PDB entry 6V93 | electron microscopy, 3.10 A resolution | chains A and E of the 7 polymer chains in the assembly

== Chain A ==
Protein: DNA polymerase zeta catalytic subunit
From: Saccharomyces cerevisiae (strain ATCC 204508 / S288c)
Notes: EC 2.7.7.7
Reference sequence: P14284 (DPOZ_YEAST); numbering as in UniProt (aligned over 1-1504)
Amino-acid sequence (1538 residues; numbered -33 to 1504; the number before each row is that of its first residue; numbers below 1 keep their minus sign (Met-33 is residue -33)):
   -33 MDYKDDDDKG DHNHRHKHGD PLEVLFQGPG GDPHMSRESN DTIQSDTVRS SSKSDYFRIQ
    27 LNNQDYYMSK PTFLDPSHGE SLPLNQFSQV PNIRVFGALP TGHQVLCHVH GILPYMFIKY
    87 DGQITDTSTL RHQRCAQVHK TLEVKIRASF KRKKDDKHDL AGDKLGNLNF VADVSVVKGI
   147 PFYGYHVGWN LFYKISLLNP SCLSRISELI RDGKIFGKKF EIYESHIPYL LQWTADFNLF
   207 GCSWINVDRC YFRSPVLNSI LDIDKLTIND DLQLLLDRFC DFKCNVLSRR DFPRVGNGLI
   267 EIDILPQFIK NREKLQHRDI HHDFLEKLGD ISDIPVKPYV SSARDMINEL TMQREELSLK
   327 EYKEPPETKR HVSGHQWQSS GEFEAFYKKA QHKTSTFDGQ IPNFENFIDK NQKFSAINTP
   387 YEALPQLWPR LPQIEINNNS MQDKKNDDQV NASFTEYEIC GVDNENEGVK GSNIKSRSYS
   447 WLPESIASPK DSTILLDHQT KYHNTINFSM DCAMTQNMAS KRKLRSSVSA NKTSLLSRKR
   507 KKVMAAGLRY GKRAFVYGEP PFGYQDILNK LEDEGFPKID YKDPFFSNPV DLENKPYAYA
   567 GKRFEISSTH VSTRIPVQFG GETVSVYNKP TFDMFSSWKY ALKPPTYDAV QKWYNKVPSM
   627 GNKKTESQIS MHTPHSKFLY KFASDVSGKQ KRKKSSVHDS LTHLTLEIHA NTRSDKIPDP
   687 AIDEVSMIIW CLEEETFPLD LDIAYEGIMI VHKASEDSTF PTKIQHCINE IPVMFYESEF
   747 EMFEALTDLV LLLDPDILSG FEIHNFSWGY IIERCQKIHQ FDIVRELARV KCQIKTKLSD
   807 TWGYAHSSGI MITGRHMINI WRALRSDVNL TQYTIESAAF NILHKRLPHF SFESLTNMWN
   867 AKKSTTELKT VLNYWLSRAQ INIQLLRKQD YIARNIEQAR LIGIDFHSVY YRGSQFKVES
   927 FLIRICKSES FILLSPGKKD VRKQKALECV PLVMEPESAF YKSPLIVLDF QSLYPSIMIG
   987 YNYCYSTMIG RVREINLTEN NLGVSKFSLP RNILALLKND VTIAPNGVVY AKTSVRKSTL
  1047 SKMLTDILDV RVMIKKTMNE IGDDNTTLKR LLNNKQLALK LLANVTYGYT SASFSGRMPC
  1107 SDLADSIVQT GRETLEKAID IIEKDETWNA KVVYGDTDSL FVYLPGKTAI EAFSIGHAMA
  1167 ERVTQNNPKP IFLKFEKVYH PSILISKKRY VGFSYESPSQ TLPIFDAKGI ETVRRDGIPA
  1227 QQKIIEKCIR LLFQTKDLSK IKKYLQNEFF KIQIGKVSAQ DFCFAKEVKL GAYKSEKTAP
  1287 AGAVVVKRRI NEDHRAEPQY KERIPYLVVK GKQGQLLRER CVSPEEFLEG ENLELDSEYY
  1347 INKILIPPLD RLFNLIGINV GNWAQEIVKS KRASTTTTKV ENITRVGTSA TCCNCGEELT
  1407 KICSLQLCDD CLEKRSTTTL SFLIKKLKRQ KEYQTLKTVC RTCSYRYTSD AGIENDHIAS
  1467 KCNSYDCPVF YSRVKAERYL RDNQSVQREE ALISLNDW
Not modelled in the structure: -33 to 19, 118-129, 295-301, 363-364, 401-511, 625-661, 721-722, 799-804, 1373-1418, 1502-1504
Construct notes: initiating methionine (-33); expression tag (-32 to 0)
Curated features (UniProtKB/Swiss-Prot):
  - zinc finger: Cys1398 to Cys1417 (CysA-type)
  - motif: Cys1446 to Cys1473 (CysB motif)
  - binding site (Zn(2+)): Cys1398, Cys1401, Cys1414, Cys1417
  - binding site ([4Fe-4S] cluster): Cys1446, Cys1449, Cys1468, Cys1473
Bound ions: Ca2+ site 1: Asp975, Phe976, Asp1144 (together with 2'-deoxycytidine-5'-triphosphate); Ca2+ site 2: Asp1144, Ser1145; 4Fe-4S cluster Fe: Cys1446, Cys1449, Cys1468, Cys1473
Small-molecule neighbours:
  - 2'-deoxycytidine-5'-triphosphate (DCP): Asp975, Phe976, Gln977, Ser978, Leu979, Tyr980, Pro981, Arg1057, Lys1086, Leu1087, Asn1090, Tyr1093, Asp1144
  - 4Fe-4S cluster (SF4): Arg852, Leu853, Pro854, Cys1446, Cys1449, Cys1468, Ser1470, Cys1473, Val1475, Phe1476, Arg1479
Reported in the primary citation:
  - catalytic residues: Asp975, Asp1144
  - binding site for the 30-nt DNA strand: Leu1087, Asn1090, Val1091, Tyr1093, Gly1094
  - binding site for 2'-deoxycytidine-5'-triphosphate: Tyr980

== Chain E ==
Protein: DNA polymerase zeta processivity subunit
From: Saccharomyces cerevisiae (strain ATCC 204508 / S288c)
Reference sequence: P38927 (REV7_YEAST); residues 1-245 here = UniProt positions 1-245
Amino-acid sequence (245 residues; numbered 1 to 245; the number before each row is that of its first residue):
     1 MNRWVEKWLR VYLKCYINLI LFYRNVYPPQ SFDYTTYQSF NLPQFVPINR HPALIDYIEE
    61 LILDVLSKLT HVYRFSICII NKKNDLCIEK YVLDFSELQH VDKDDQIITE TEVFDEFRSS
   121 LNSLIMHLEK LPKVNDDTIT FEAVINAIEL ELGHKLDRNR RVDSLEEKAE IERDSNWVKC
   181 QEDENLPDNN GFQPPKIKLT SLVGSDVGPL IIHQFSEKLI SGDDKILNGV YSQYEEGESI
   241 FGSLF
Not modelled in the structure: 103-107, 183-194, 220-245

== Chain A / chain E interface ==
Contacting residue pairs (72):
  Asn554(A) - Lys168(E)  hydrogen bond
  Pro555(A) - Val162(E)
  Pro555(A) - Lys168(E)
  Val556(A) - Val162(E)
  Val556(A) - Asp163(E)
  Val556(A) - Ser164(E)
  His576(A) - Lys168(E)
  Val577(A) - Leu156(E)  hydrophobic
  Ser578(A) - Leu156(E)
  Ser578(A) - Asn159(E)
  Ser578(A) - Ile171(E)
  Val592(A) - Asp157(E)
  Pro596(A) - His154(E)
  Phe598(A) - Glu149(E)
  Phe598(A) - Glu151(E)
  Asp599(A) - Glu151(E)
  Met600(A) - Ile148(E)
  Phe601(A) - Ala147(E)
  Phe601(A) - Ile148(E)  hydrogen bond (backbone-backbone)
  Ser602(A) - Asn146(E)
  Ser602(A) - Ala147(E)  hydrogen bond (backbone-backbone)
  Ser602(A) - Leu150(E)
  Ser602(A) - Lys179(E)
  Ser603(A) - Val144(E)
  Ser603(A) - Ile145(E)
  Ser603(A) - Asn146(E)
  Ser603(A) - Lys179(E)
  Ser603(A) - Cys180(E)  hydrogen bond
  Trp604(A) - Val144(E)
  Trp604(A) - Ile145(E)  hydrogen bond (backbone-backbone)
  Trp604(A) - Leu150(E)
  Trp604(A) - Glu151(E)
  Trp604(A) - Leu152(E)
  Trp604(A) - Val178(E)
  Trp604(A) - Lys179(E)
  Trp604(A) - Cys180(E)
  Lys605(A) - Glu142(E)
  Lys605(A) - Ala143(E)
  Lys605(A) - Trp177(E)
  Lys605(A) - Val178(E)  hydrogen bond (backbone-backbone)
  Lys605(A) - Cys180(E)
  Tyr606(A) - Tyr57(E)
  Tyr606(A) - Glu60(E)
  Tyr606(A) - Leu61(E)  hydrophobic
  Tyr606(A) - Asp64(E)
  Tyr606(A) - Ala143(E)  hydrogen bond (backbone-backbone)
  Tyr606(A) - Asn176(E)
  Tyr606(A) - Trp177(E)  hydrophobic
  Ala607(A) - Asn176(E)  hydrogen bond (backbone-backbone)
  Ala607(A) - Val178(E)  hydrophobic
  Leu608(A) - Tyr57(E)  hydrogen bond (backbone-side chain)
  Leu608(A) - Asn176(E)
  Lys609(A) - Tyr57(E)
  Pro610(A) - Tyr27(E)
  Pro610(A) - Tyr57(E)
  Pro610(A) - Phe141(E)  hydrophobic
  Pro611(A) - Tyr27(E)  hydrogen bond (backbone-side chain)
  Tyr613(A) - Asn25(E)
  Tyr613(A) - Val26(E)
  Tyr613(A) - Tyr27(E)
  Tyr613(A) - Pro28(E)
  Tyr613(A) - Asp136(E)  hydrogen bond
  Val616(A) - Tyr27(E)  hydrophobic
  Val616(A) - Pro28(E)  hydrophobic
  Val616(A) - Ser31(E)
  Val616(A) - His51(E)
  Gln617(A) - Pro28(E)
  Trp619(A) - Arg50(E)
  Trp619(A) - His51(E)
  Trp619(A) - Pro52(E)
  Tyr620(A) - Gln30(E)
  Tyr620(A) - Arg50(E)
Also at the interface, not in a pair above, chain A (30 interface residues in all): Thr597, Thr612, Ala615
Also at the interface, not in a pair above, chain E (49 interface residues in all): Ala53, Leu54, Tyr73, Asp137, Arg160, Leu165, Glu172, Ser175, Gln181
Interface features reported in the paper:
  - pairs named by the authors: Pro610(A)-Tyr57(E) (hydrophobic contact), Pro610(A)-Phe141(E) (hydrophobic contact), Pro611(A)-Leu54(E) (hydrophobic contact), Pro611(A)-Tyr27(E) (hydrogen bond)

== Overview ==
30 residues of chain A face 49 of chain E across their interface, with 11 hydrogen bonds. Polar contacts
include Asn554(A)-Lys168(E), Ser603(A)-Cys180(E) and Leu608(A)-Tyr57(E). The paper describes hydrophobic
contacts between Pro610(A) and Tyr57(E), Pro610(A) and Phe141(E) and Pro611(A) and Leu54(E); a hydrogen bond
between Pro611(A) and Tyr27(E). From the paper: catalytic residues Asp975(A) and Asp1144(A); a binding site
for the 30-nt DNA strand at Leu1087(A), Asn1090(A) and Val1091(A) among others.
Here chain A is DNA polymerase zeta catalytic subunit and chain E is DNA polymerase zeta processivity subunit,
both from Saccharomyces cerevisiae (strain ATCC 204508 / S288c). Entry 6V93 (Structure of DNA Polymerase
Zeta/DNA/dNTP Ternary Complex) was determined by electron microscopy together with 6V8P from the same study.
